4Y8G - chains L and M of the 34 polymer chains in the assembly; structure by X-ray diffraction, 2.60 A resolution.

# Chain L
Molecule: Proteasome subunit beta type-6
Source organism: Saccharomyces cerevisiae (strain ATCC 204508 / S288c)
Notes: EC 3.4.25.1
Reference sequence: P23724 (PSB6_YEAST); residues 1-222 here correspond to UniProt positions 20-241 (UniProt number = residue number + 19)
Sequence (222 residues; row label = number of the first residue in the row):
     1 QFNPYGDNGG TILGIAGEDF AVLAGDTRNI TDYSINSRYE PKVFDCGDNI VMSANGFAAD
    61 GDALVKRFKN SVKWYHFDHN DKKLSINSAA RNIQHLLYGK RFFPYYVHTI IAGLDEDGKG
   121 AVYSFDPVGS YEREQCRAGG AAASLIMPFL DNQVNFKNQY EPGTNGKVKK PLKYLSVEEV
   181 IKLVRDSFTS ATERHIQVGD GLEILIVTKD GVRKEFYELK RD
Metal / ion sites: Mg2+: Asp222 (shared with 3 residues of chain V)

# Chain M
Molecule: Proteasome subunit beta type-7
Source organism: Saccharomyces cerevisiae (strain ATCC 204508 / S288c)
Notes: EC 3.4.25.1
Reference sequence: P30657 (PSB7_YEAST); residues -12 to 233 here correspond to UniProt positions 21-266 (UniProt number = residue number + 33)
Sequence (246 residues; row label = number of the first residue in the row; numbers below 1 keep their minus sign (Thr-12 is residue -12)):
   -12 TQIANAGASP MVNTQQPIVT GTSVISMKYD NGVIIAADNL GSYGSLLRFN GVERLIPVGD
    48 NTVVGISGDI SDMQHIERLL KDLVTENAYD NPLADAEEAL EPSYIFEYLA TVMYQRRSKM
   108 NPLWNAIIVA GVQSNGDQFL RYVNLLGVTY SSPTLATGFG AHMANPLLRK VVDRESDIPK
   168 TTVQVAEEAI VNAMRVLYYR DARSSRNFSL AIIDKNTGLT FKKNLQVENM KWDFAKDIKG
   228 YGTQKI
Unresolved in the structure: -12 to 0

# How chain L and chain M interact
Residue-residue contacts (37; chain L residue first):
  Gln1(L) with Thr1(M), hydrogen bond
  Phe2(L) with Pro109(M), hydrophobic; Trp111(M), hydrophobic; Leu132(M), hydrophobic; Leu133(M), hydrophobic
  Asn3(L) with Leu133(M)
  Pro4(L) with Arg104(M), hydrogen bond (backbone-side chain); Met107(M), hydrophobic; Leu133(M)
  Tyr5(L) with Arg104(M)
  Asn8(L) with Val135(M)
  Asn29(L) with Tyr137(M)
  Ser34(L) with His149(M)
  Ile35(L) with Arg156(M), hydrogen bond (backbone-side chain)
  Asn36(L) with Tyr137(M), hydrogen bond; Ser139(M)
  Ser37(L) with Ser138(M), hydrogen bond (side chain-backbone)
  Glu40(L) with Arg128(M), salt bridge; Tyr137(M); Ser138(M), hydrogen bond (side chain-backbone)
  Phe57(L) with Arg104(M); Leu133(M); Val135(M), hydrophobic
  Ala59(L) with Tyr101(M); Leu133(M); Gly134(M); Val135(M)
  Asp60(L) with Tyr101(M), hydrogen bond; Arg104(M), salt bridge
  Asp62(L) with Thr136(M)
  Ala63(L) with Tyr101(M)
  Lys66(L) with Glu94(M), salt bridge
  Phe103(L) with Arg104(M); Ser105(M)
  Glu218(L) with Arg161(M), salt bridge
  Arg221(L) with Asp160(M), salt bridge; Arg161(M)
Also at the interface, not in a pair above, chain L (25 interface residues in all): Gly6, Arg38, Tyr39, Tyr105
Also at the interface, not in a pair above, chain M (23 interface residues in all): Leu142, Ala148

# Overview
Chain L and chain M form an interface of 25 and 23 residues respectively, with 7 hydrogen bonds and 5 salt
bridges. Polar pairs include Glu40(L)-Arg128(M), Asp60(L)-Arg104(M) and Lys66(L)-Glu94(M).
Chain L is Proteasome subunit beta type-6 and chain M is Proteasome subunit beta type-7, both from
Saccharomyces cerevisiae (strain ATCC 204508 / S288c); the structure, Yeast 20S proteasome in complex with
N3-APnLL-ep, was determined by X-ray diffraction together with 4Y69, 4Y6A, 4Y6V, 4Y6Z, 4Y70, 4Y74 and 34
further entries from the same study.
